PDB entry 5L1X | X-ray diffraction, 3.30 A resolution | chains C and D of the 6 polymer chains in the assembly

# Chain C
Molecule: hMPV F2 subunit
From: Human metapneumovirus
UniProtKB: H6X1Z1 (H6X1Z1_9MONO); numbering as in UniProt (aligned over 19-101)
Amino-acid sequence (89 residues; each row starts with the number of its first residue):
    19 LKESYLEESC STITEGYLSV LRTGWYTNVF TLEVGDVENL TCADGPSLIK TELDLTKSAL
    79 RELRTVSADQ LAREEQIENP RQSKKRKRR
Not modelled in the structure: 92-107
Glycans and other covalent adducts: glycan linked to N57
Sequence notes: expression tag (102-107)
From the paper describing this entry:
  - post-translational modification sites: N57

# Chain D
Molecule: hMPV F1 subunit
From: Human metapneumovirus
Notes: engineered mutation(s): G294E
UniProtKB: Q8B9P0 (Q8B9P0_9MONO); residue numbers follow UniProt; this construct covers 112-489
Amino-acid sequence (387 residues; numbered 112 to 498; the number before each row is that of its first residue):
   112 VATAAAVTAG VAIAKTIRLE SEVTAIKNAL KKTNEAVSTL GNGVRVLATA VRELKDFVSK
   172 NLTRAINKNK CDIADLKMAV SFSQFNRRFL NVVRQFSDNA GITPAISLDL MTDAELARAV
   232 SNMPTSAGQI KLMLENRAMV RRKGFGILIG VYGSSVIYMV QLPIFGVIDT PCWIVKAAPS
   292 CSEKKGNYAC LLREDQGWYC QNAGSTVYYP NEKDCETRGD HVFCDTAAGI NVAEQSKECN
   352 INISTTNYPC KVSTGRHPIS MVALSPLGAL VACYKGVSCS IGSNRVGIIK QLNKGCSYIT
   412 NQDADTVTID NTVYQLSKVE GEQHVIKGRP VSSSFDPVKF PEDQFNVALD QVFESIENSQ
   472 ALVDQSNRIL SSAEKGNTSG RENLYFQ
Not modelled in the structure: 112-114, 484-498
Disulfide bonds: C283-C311, C292-C301, C326-C335, C350-C361, C384-C390
Glycans and other covalent adducts: N-acetylglucosamine (NAG) linked to N172
Sequence notes: expression tag (490-498)
From the paper describing this entry:
  - post-translational modification sites: N172, N353

# How chain C and chain D interact
Pairs across the interface - 162 pairs, chain C then chain D:
  L19(C) - D331(D)
  E21(C) - S376(D)
  E21(C) - P377(D)
  E21(C) - L378(D)  hydrogen bond (side chain-backbone)
  E21(C) - G379(D)  hydrogen bond (side chain-backbone)
  E21(C) - Y409(D)  hydrogen bond
  Y23(C) - L381(D)  hydrophobic
  Y23(C) - C407(D)  hydrogen bond (side chain-backbone)
  Y23(C) - Y409(D)  hydrophobic
  L24(C) - R304(D)
  L24(C) - N351(D)
  E26(C) - I352(D)
  S27(C) - R304(D)
  S27(C) - I354(D)
  C28(C) - A288(D)
  C28(C) - A289(D)  hydrogen bond (backbone-backbone)
  C28(C) - P290(D)
  C28(C) - S291(D)
  C28(C) - L381(D)
  C28(C) - C407(D)  disulfide
  S29(C) - K287(D)
  S29(C) - A288(D)
  S29(C) - R304(D)  hydrogen bond
  S29(C) - L381(D)
  T30(C) - I285(D)
  T30(C) - V286(D)
  T30(C) - K287(D)  hydrogen bond (backbone-backbone)
  T30(C) - S376(D)
  T30(C) - L381(D)
  T30(C) - Y409(D)
  I31(C) - W284(D)
  I31(C) - I285(D)
  I31(C) - N351(D)
  T32(C) - W284(D)
  T32(C) - I285(D)  hydrogen bond (backbone-backbone)
  T32(C) - P377(D)
  E33(C) - C283(D)
  E33(C) - W284(D)
  E33(C) - K348(D)  salt bridge
  G34(C) - C283(D)
  Y35(C) - P282(D)
  Y35(C) - C283(D)  hydrogen bond (backbone-backbone)
  Y35(C) - W309(D)  hydrophobic
  Y35(C) - D331(D)
  Y35(C) - V333(D)  hydrophobic
  Y35(C) - P377(D)
  L36(C) - D280(D)
  L36(C) - T281(D)
  L36(C) - D331(D)  hydrogen bond (backbone-backbone)
  L36(C) - H332(D)
  L36(C) - V333(D)  hydrogen bond (backbone-backbone)
  S37(C) - V278(D)
  S37(C) - I279(D)
  S37(C) - D280(D)  hydrogen bond (backbone-backbone)
  S37(C) - T281(D)  hydrogen bond
  S37(C) - C283(D)
  S37(C) - C311(D)
  S37(C) - V333(D)
  V38(C) - L243(D)  hydrophobic
  V38(C) - F276(D)  hydrophobic
  V38(C) - V278(D)
  V38(C) - H332(D)
  V38(C) - V333(D)  hydrogen bond (backbone-backbone)
  V38(C) - F334(D)  hydrophobic
  V38(C) - C335(D)
  L39(C) - I275(D)
  L39(C) - F276(D)
  L39(C) - G277(D)  hydrogen bond (backbone-backbone)
  L39(C) - V278(D)  hydrogen bond (backbone-backbone)
  L39(C) - N313(D)
  L39(C) - Y320(D)
  L39(C) - C335(D)  hydrophobic
  R40(C) - P274(D)
  R40(C) - I275(D)
  R40(C) - F276(D)
  R40(C) - T337(D)  hydrogen bond (backbone-side chain)
  T41(C) - I275(D)  hydrogen bond (backbone-backbone)
  T41(C) - G277(D)
  T41(C) - V278(D)
  G42(C) - L273(D)
  G42(C) - P274(D)
  G42(C) - I275(D)  hydrogen bond (backbone-backbone)
  W43(C) - K254(D)
  W43(C) - Q272(D)
  W43(C) - L273(D)
  W43(C) - P274(D)
  W43(C) - I275(D)
  Y44(C) - A230(D)
  Y44(C) - N233(D)  hydrogen bond (side chain-backbone)
  Y44(C) - M234(D)  hydrophobic
  Y44(C) - P235(D)
  Y44(C) - Q272(D)
  Y44(C) - L273(D)  hydrogen bond (backbone-backbone)
  Y44(C) - I275(D)
  T45(C) - V271(D)
  T45(C) - Q272(D)
  N46(C) - M222(D)
  N46(C) - A230(D)
  N46(C) - M270(D)
  N46(C) - V271(D)  hydrogen bond (backbone-backbone)
  V47(C) - Y269(D)
  F48(C) - R199(D)
  F48(C) - L221(D)
  F48(C) - E226(D)
  F48(C) - V267(D)
  F48(C) - I268(D)
  F48(C) - Y269(D)  hydrogen bond (backbone-backbone)
  F48(C) - V271(D)  hydrophobic
  T49(C) - V267(D)
  T49(C) - I268(D)
  L50(C) - R199(D)
  L50(C) - F200(D)
  L50(C) - V203(D)  hydrophobic
  L50(C) - S266(D)
  L50(C) - V267(D)  hydrogen bond (backbone-backbone)
  L50(C) - Y269(D)  hydrophobic
  E51(C) - F200(D)
  E51(C) - S266(D)
  V52(C) - F193(D)  hydrophobic
  V52(C) - N197(D)
  V52(C) - F200(D)
  V52(C) - S265(D)
  G53(C) - N197(D)  hydrogen bond (backbone-side chain)
  V55(C) - M189(D)  hydrophobic
  V55(C) - F193(D)  hydrophobic
  E56(C) - M189(D)
  L58(C) - D186(D)
  C60(C) - C182(D)  disulfide
  A61(C) - C182(D)  hydrophobic
  S65(C) - D186(D)
  L66(C) - D186(D)  hydrogen bond (backbone-side chain)
  L66(C) - L187(D)  hydrophobic
  I67(C) - D186(D)  hydrogen bond (backbone-side chain)
  I67(C) - M189(D)
  I67(C) - A190(D)
  L71(C) - F193(D)  hydrophobic
  T74(C) - F193(D)
  L78(C) - F200(D)  hydrophobic
  L78(C) - V204(D)  hydrophobic
  L78(C) - V262(D)
  L78(C) - S265(D)
  L78(C) - V267(D)  hydrophobic
  L81(C) - V204(D)  hydrophobic
  L81(C) - F207(D)  hydrophobic
  L81(C) - S208(D)
  L81(C) - L259(D)
  L81(C) - V262(D)  hydrophobic
  L81(C) - V267(D)  hydrophobic
  R82(C) - V262(D)
  R82(C) - G264(D)
  V84(C) - A211(D)
  V84(C) - G212(D)
  V84(C) - L259(D)
  S85(C) - L259(D)
  S85(C) - I260(D)
  S85(C) - G261(D)
  A86(C) - L259(D)  hydrogen bond (backbone-backbone)
  A86(C) - I260(D)  hydrogen bond (backbone-backbone)
  D87(C) - I260(D)  hydrogen bond (backbone-backbone)
  D87(C) - Y263(D)  hydrogen bond
  A90(C) - V262(D)
  A90(C) - Y263(D)  hydrophobic
Interface residues without a listed pair, chain C (52 interface residues in all): E70, L89
Interface residues without a listed pair, chain D (83 interface residues in all): L201, G255, F256, I258
Disulfides between the chains: C28(C)-C407(D), C60(C)-C182(D)

# In short
52 residues of chain C and 83 residues of chain D are in contact, with 2 disulfide bonds, 31 hydrogen bonds
and 1 salt bridge. Polar contacts include E33(C)-K348(D), E21(C)-L378(D) and E21(C)-G379(D). Covalently linked
N-acetylglucosamine: at N172(D). The paper reports modification sites N57(C) and N172(D) among others.
Here chain C is hMPV F2 subunit and chain D is hMPV F1 subunit, both from Human metapneumovirus. Entry 5L1X
(Structure of the Human Metapneumovirus Fusion Protein in the Postfusion Conformation) was determined by X-ray
diffraction.
